Entry 5E0U (X-ray diffraction, 1.93 A resolution); this record covers chains A and D.

== Chain A ==
Name: Proliferating cell nuclear antigen
Organism: Homo sapiens
Reference sequence: P12004 (PCNA_HUMAN); numbering as in UniProt (aligned over 1-261)
Sequence (261 residues; row label = number of the first residue in the row):
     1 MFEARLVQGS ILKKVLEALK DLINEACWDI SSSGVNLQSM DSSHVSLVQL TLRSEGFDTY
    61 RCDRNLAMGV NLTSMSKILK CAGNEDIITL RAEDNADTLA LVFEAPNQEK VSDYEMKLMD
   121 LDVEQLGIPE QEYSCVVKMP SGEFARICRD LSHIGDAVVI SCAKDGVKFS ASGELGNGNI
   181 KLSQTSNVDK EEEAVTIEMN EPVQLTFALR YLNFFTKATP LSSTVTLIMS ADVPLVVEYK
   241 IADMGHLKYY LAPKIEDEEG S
Not modelled in the structure: 256-261
Construct notes: engineered mutation Ile228 (Ser in P12004)

== Chain D ==
Name: Cyclin-dependent kinase inhibitor 1
Reference sequence: P38936 (CDN1A_HUMAN); numbering as in UniProt (aligned over 139-160)
Sequence (23 residues; numbered 138 to 160; the number before each row is that of its first residue):
   138 CGRKRRQTSM TDFYHSKRRL IFS
Not modelled in the structure: 138-142
Construct notes: expression tag (138)

== Interface between chain A and chain D ==
Residue-residue contacts (59; chain A residue first):
  Cys27(A) with Arg156(D); Ile158(D), hydrophobic
  Asp29(A) with Arg156(D), salt bridge
  Met40(A) with Met147(D), hydrophobic
  His44(A) with Ser146(D); Met147(D), hydrogen bond (backbone-backbone)
  Val45(A) with Gln144(D); Thr145(D); Met147(D)
  Ser46(A) with Met147(D)
  Leu47(A) with Met147(D), hydrophobic
  Ala67(A) with Arg156(D); Ile158(D)
  Gly69(A) with Ile158(D); Ser160(D)
  Asp97(A) with Ser160(D)
  Leu118(A) with Ser160(D)
  Met119(A) with Ile158(D); Ser160(D)
  Asp120(A) with Ile158(D); Phe159(D); Ser160(D), hydrogen bond (side chain-backbone)
  Leu121(A) with Arg156(D); Leu157(D); Ile158(D), hydrogen bond (backbone-backbone)
  Asp122(A) with Arg155(D), salt bridge; Arg156(D); Leu157(D)
  Val123(A) with Arg155(D); Arg156(D), hydrogen bond (backbone-backbone); Ile158(D), hydrophobic
  Glu124(A) with Lys154(D)
  Gln125(A) with Ser153(D); Lys154(D), hydrogen bond (backbone-backbone); Arg156(D), hydrogen bond
  Leu126(A) with Met147(D), hydrophobic; Tyr151(D), hydrophobic; His152(D); Ser153(D)
  Gly127(A) with Tyr151(D); His152(D), hydrogen bond (backbone-backbone)
  Pro129(A) with Tyr151(D)
  Asp232(A) with Phe150(D)
  Val233(A) with Phe150(D), hydrophobic
  Pro234(A) with Met147(D), hydrophobic; Phe150(D)
  Tyr250(A) with Met147(D), hydrophobic
  Ala252(A) with Gln144(D), hydrogen bond (backbone-side chain); Thr145(D); Ser146(D); Met147(D)
  Pro253(A) with Arg143(D); Gln144(D), hydrogen bond (backbone-side chain); Thr145(D), hydrogen bond (backbone-side chain); Phe150(D)
  Lys254(A) with Arg143(D); Gln144(D)
  Ile255(A) with Arg143(D), hydrogen bond (backbone-backbone); Thr145(D)
Other interface residues (no listed pair), chain A (35 interface residues in all): Met68, Ile128, Gln131, Tyr133, Ala208, Leu251
Other interface residues (no listed pair), chain D (17 interface residues in all): Thr148

== Overview ==
Chain A and chain D form an interface of 35 and 17 residues respectively, with 11 hydrogen bonds and 2 salt
bridges. Polar pairs include Asp29(A)-Arg156(D), Asp122(A)-Arg155(D) and Asp120(A)-Ser160(D).
Chain A is Proliferating cell nuclear antigen (Homo sapiens) and chain D is Cyclin-dependent kinase inhibitor
1; the structure, Human PCNA variant (S228I) complexed with p21 at 1.9 Angstroms, was determined by X-ray
diffraction, deposited together with 5E0T and 5E0V.
